Entry 8HH2 (electron microscopy, 3.00 A resolution); this record covers chains C and F of the 7 polymer chains in the assembly.

Chain C:
Name: ATP synthase subunit alpha
Organism: Bacillus sp. PS3
Notes: EC 7.1.2.2
UniProt: A0A0M3VGF9 (A0A0M3VGF9_BACP3); numbering as in UniProt (aligned over 2-502)
Amino-acid sequence (501 residues; each row starts with the number of its first residue):
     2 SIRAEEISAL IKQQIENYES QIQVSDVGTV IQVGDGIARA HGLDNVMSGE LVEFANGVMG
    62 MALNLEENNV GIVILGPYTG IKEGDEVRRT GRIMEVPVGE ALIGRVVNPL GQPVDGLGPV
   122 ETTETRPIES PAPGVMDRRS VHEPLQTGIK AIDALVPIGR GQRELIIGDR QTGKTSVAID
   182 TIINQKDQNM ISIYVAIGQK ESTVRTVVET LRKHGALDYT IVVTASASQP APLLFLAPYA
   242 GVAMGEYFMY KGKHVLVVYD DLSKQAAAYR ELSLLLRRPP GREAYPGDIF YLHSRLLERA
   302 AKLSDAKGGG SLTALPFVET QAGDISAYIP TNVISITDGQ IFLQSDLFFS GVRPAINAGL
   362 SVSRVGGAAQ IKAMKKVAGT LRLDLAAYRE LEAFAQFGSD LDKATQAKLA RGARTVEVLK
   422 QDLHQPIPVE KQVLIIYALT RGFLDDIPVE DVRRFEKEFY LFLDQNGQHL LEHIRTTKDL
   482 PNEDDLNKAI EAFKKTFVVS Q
Disordered / not traced: 2-23, 502
Construct notes: conflict Pro132 (Arg in A0A0M3VGF9), Ser193 (Cys in A0A0M3VGF9), Phe463 (Trp in A0A0M3VGF9)
Metal / ion sites: Mg2+: Thr176 (together with ATP)
Ligand contacts:
  - ADP (adenosine-5'-diphosphate): Val363, Ser364, Arg365
  - ATP (adenosine-5'-triphosphate): Asp170, Arg171, Gln172, Thr173, Gly174, Lys175, Thr176, Ser177, Glu320, Phe349, Arg354, Pro355, Gln422, Asp423, Leu424

Chain F:
Name: ATP synthase subunit beta
Organism: Bacillus sp. PS3
Notes: EC 7.1.2.2
UniProt: A0A0M4U1P9 (A0A0M4U1P9_BACP3); numbering as in UniProt (aligned over 1-473)
Amino-acid sequence (484 residues; row label = number of the first residue in the row; numbers below 1 keep their minus sign (Met-10 is residue -10)):
   -10 MHHHHHHHHH HMTRGRVIQV MGPVVDVKFE NGHLPAIYNA LKIQHKARNE NEVDIDLTLE
    50 VALHLGDDTV RTIAMASTDG LIRGMEVIDT GAPISVPVGE VTLGRVFNVL GEPIDLEGDI
   110 PADARRDPIH RPAPKFEELA TEVEILETGI KVVDLLAPYI KGGKIGLFGG AGVGKTVLIQ
   170 ELIHNIAQEH GGISVFAGVG ERTREGNDLY HEMKDSGVIS KTAMVFGQMN EPPGARMRVA
   230 LTGLTMAEYF RDEQGQDVLL FIDNIFRFTQ AGSEVSALLG RMPSAVGYQP TLATEMGQLQ
   290 ERITSTAKGS ITSIQAIYVP ADDYTDPAPA TTFSHLDATT NLERKLAEMG IYPAVDPLAS
   350 TSRALAPEIV GEEHYQVARK VQQTLQRYKE LQDIIAILGM DELSDEDKLV VHRARRIQFF
   410 LSQNFHVAEQ FTGQPGSYVP VKETVRGFKE ILEGKYDHLP EDAFRLVGRI EEVVEKAKAM
   470 GVEV
Disordered / not traced: -10 to 0, 472-473
Construct notes: initiating methionine (-10); expression tag (-9 to 0)
Metal / ion sites: Mg2+: Thr165, Glu190 (together with ATP)
Ligand contacts: ATP (adenosine-5'-triphosphate): Gly159, Ala160, Gly161, Val162, Gly163, Lys164, Thr165, Val166, Glu190, Arg191, Glu194, Tyr341, Phe414, Ala417, Phe420

How chain C and chain F interact:
Contacting residue pairs (70):
  Ile32(C) with Gly55(F)
  Gln33(C) with His53(F); Leu54(F), hydrogen bond (side chain-backbone)
  Val34(C) with Leu52(F); His53(F), hydrogen bond (backbone-backbone)
  Gly35(C) with Leu52(F)
  Asp36(C) with Leu52(F); Arg270(F), salt bridge
  Tyr79(C) with Ile26(F), hydrophobic; Tyr27(F)
  Thr80(C) with Ile26(F)
  Lys83(C) with Leu23(F), hydrogen bond (side chain-backbone); Ala25(F); His53(F)
  Glu84(C) with Leu23(F); His53(F), hydrogen bond (backbone-side chain); Gly55(F); Asp56(F), hydrogen bond (side chain-backbone); Asp57(F), hydrogen bond (side chain-backbone)
  Val115(C) with Phe125(F); Glu126(F)
  Asp116(C) with Glu126(F)
  Gly117(C) with Glu126(F)
  Arg171(C) with Phe322(F); Thr328(F); Ala348(F); Thr350(F), hydrogen bond
  Gln172(C) with Thr350(F)
  Gln200(C) with Glu290(F)
  Lys201(C) with His324(F), hydrogen bond (side chain-backbone); Leu325(F); Asp326(F), salt bridge
  Glu202(C) with Phe125(F); Leu128(F)
  Ser203(C) with Leu128(F); Thr130(F)
  Arg206(C) with Phe125(F), hydrogen bond (side chain-backbone); Glu126(F), hydrogen bond (side chain-backbone); Glu127(F); Leu128(F), hydrogen bond (side chain-backbone)
  Thr207(C) with Thr130(F)
  Ser227(C) with Glu290(F), hydrogen bond
  Ala228(C) with Gly286(F); Glu290(F), hydrogen bond (backbone-side chain); His324(F)
  Ser229(C) with Glu290(F), hydrogen bond
  Lys265(C) with Ser323(F)
  Arg271(C) with Ser273(F); Ala274(F)
  Glu272(C) with Pro279(F); Thr280(F); Thr283(F), hydrogen bond
  Leu275(C) with Met271(F), hydrophobic; Ser273(F); Pro279(F), hydrophobic
  Leu276(C) with Thr280(F)
  Arg278(C) with Gly269(F), hydrogen bond (side chain-backbone); Met271(F)
  Arg279(C) with Met271(F)
  Pro281(C) with Met271(F)
  Ala285(C) with Ser273(F); Ala274(F)
  Asp347(C) with Gln375(F)
  Phe350(C) with Leu347(F); Gln371(F); Gln372(F)
  Arg354(C) with Arg368(F)
  Gln397(C) with Arg376(F), hydrogen bond; Ile383(F)
  Phe398(C) with Ile383(F), hydrophobic
Interface residues without a listed pair, chain C (48 interface residues in all): Val107, Gly199, Val205, Val209, Gln230, Ala232, Pro280, Glu284, Gln322, Phe349, Ser351
Interface residues without a listed pair, chain F (49 interface residues in all): Pro24, Ala122, Pro272, Ala282, Gln287, Thr314, Ala319, Leu380, Glu391

Summary:
Chain C and chain F form an interface of 48 and 49 residues respectively; the contacts include 17 hydrogen
bonds and 2 salt bridges. Polar pairs include Asp36(C)-Arg270(F), Lys201(C)-Asp326(F) and Gln33(C)-Leu54(F).
Bound to chain C: ATP and ADP. Bound to chain F: ATP.
Chain C is ATP synthase subunit alpha and chain F is ATP synthase subunit beta, both from Bacillus sp. PS3;
the structure, F1 domain of FoF1-ATPase from Bacillus PS3,post-hyd,highATP, was determined by electron
microscopy (same publication as 8HH1, 8HH3, 8HH4, 8HH5, 8HH6, 8HH7 and 5 further entries).
